Entry 1J1Y (X-ray diffraction, 1.70 A resolution); this record covers chains A and B.

# Chain A (and B)
Molecule: PaaI protein
From: Thermus thermophilus
Notes: chain B of this document is another copy of the same molecule, construct and numbering; everything in this record applies to it too
UniProt: Q5SJP3 (Q5SJP3_THET8); residues 1-136 here = UniProt positions 1-136
Sequence (136 residues; numbered 1 to 136; the number before each row is that of its first residue):
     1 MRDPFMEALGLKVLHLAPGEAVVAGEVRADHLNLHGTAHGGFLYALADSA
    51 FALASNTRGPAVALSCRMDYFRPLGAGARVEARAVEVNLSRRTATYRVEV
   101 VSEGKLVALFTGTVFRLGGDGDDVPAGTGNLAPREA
Disordered / not traced: 1, 118-136 (chain B: 1-2, 118-136)

# Interface between chain A and chain B
Contacting residue pairs (24; chain A residue first):
  Ser65(A) - Arg67(B)  hydrogen bond
  Cys66(A) - Arg67(B)
  Arg67(A) - Ser65(B)  hydrogen bond (side chain-backbone)
  Arg67(A) - Cys66(B)
  Arg67(A) - Arg67(B)
  Arg67(A) - Thr111(B)
  Arg67(A) - Thr113(B)
  Asp69(A) - Thr111(B)
  Asp69(A) - Thr113(B)
  Phe71(A) - Val87(B)  hydrophobic
  Phe71(A) - Asn88(B)
  Phe71(A) - Thr95(B)
  Val87(A) - Leu106(B)  hydrophobic
  Val87(A) - Leu109(B)  hydrophobic
  Asn88(A) - Phe71(B)
  Thr95(A) - Phe71(B)
  Arg97(A) - Arg97(B)
  Leu106(A) - Val87(B)  hydrophobic
  Leu109(A) - Val87(B)  hydrophobic
  Thr111(A) - Arg67(B)
  Thr111(A) - Asp69(B)
  Thr111(A) - Thr111(B)
  Thr113(A) - Arg67(B)
  Thr113(A) - Asp69(B)
Also at the interface, not in a pair above, chain A (15 interface residues in all): Ser90, Gly112
Also at the interface, not in a pair above, chain B (15 interface residues in all): Ser90, Gly112

# Overview
Chain A and chain B each contribute 15 residues to their interface; the contacts include 2 hydrogen bonds. Its
one hydrogen-bonded contact is Ser65(A)-Arg67(B).
Chain A and chain B are both PaaI protein (Thermus thermophilus); the structure, Crystal Structure of PaaI
from Thermus thermophilus HB8, was determined by X-ray diffraction (same publication as 1WLU, 1WLV, 1WM6 and
1WN3).
